9BCC - chain A; structure by X-ray diffraction, 1.70 A resolution.

== Chain A ==
Name: Kelch domain-containing protein 2
Organism: Homo sapiens
UniProtKB: Q9Y2U9 (KLDC2_HUMAN); numbering as in UniProt (aligned over 15-361)
Chain sequence (349 residues; each row starts with the number of its first residue):
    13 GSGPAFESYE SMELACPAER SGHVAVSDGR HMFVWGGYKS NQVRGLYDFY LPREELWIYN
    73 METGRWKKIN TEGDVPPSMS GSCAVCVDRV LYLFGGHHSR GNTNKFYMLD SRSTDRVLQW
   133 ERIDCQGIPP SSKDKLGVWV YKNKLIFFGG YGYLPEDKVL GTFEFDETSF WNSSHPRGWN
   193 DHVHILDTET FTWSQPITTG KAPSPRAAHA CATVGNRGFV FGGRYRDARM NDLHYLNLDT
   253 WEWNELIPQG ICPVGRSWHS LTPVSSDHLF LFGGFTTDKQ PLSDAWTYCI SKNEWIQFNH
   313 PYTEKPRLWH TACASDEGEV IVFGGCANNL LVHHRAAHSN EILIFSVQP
Not modelled in the structure: 13-25, 54-60, 126-128, 361
Differences from the reference sequence: expression tag (13-14)
Ligand contacts:
  - sj46418 (A1APT; N-({2-[8-(2-methoxyethoxy)naphthalen-2-yl]-1,3-thiazol-4-yl}acetyl)glycine): Y50, K147, Y163, D178, W191, A219, A220, R236, R241, S269, W270, W321, L342, L343, H345
  - cobalt hexammine(III) (NCO): D86, E133, R134

== In short ==
Ligands of chain A: sj46418 and cobalt hexammine(III).
Chain A is Kelch domain-containing protein 2 (Homo sapiens); the structure, Structure of KLHDC2 bound to
SJ46418, was determined by X-ray diffraction (same publication as 9BC9 and 9BCA).
